6ZZX - chains A and F of the 24 polymer chains in the assembly; structure by electron microscopy, 2.70 A resolution.

Chain A:
Protein: Photosystem I P700 chlorophyll a apoprotein A1
Organism: Chlorella ohadii
Notes: EC 1.97.1.12
UniProt: W8SY74 (W8SY74_CHLSO); numbering as in UniProt (aligned over 11-751)
Sequence (741 residues; numbered 11 to 751; the number before each row is that of its first residue):
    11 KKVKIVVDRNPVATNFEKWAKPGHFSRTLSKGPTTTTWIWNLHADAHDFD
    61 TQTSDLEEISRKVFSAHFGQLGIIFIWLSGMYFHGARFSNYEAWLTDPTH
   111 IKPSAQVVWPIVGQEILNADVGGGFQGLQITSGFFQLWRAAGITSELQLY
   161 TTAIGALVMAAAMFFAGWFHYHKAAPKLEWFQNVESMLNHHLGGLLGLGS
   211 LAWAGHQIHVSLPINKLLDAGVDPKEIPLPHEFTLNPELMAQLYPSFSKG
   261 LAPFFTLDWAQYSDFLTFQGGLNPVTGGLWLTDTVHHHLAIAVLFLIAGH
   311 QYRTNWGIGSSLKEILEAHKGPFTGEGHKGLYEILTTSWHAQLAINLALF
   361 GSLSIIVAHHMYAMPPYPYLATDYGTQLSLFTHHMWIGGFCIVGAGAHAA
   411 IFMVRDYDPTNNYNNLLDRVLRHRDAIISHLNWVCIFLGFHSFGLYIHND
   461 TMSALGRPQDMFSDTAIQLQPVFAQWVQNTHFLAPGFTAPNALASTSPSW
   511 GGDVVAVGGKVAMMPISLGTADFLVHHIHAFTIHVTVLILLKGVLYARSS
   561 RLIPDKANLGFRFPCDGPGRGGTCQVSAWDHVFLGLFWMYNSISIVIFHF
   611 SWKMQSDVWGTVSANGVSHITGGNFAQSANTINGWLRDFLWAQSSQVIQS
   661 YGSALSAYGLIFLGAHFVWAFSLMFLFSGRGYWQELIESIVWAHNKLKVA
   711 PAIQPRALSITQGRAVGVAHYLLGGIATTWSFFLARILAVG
Differences from the reference sequence: conflict Ala368 (Ser in W8SY74), Ile437 (Met in W8SY74)
Bound ions: chlorophyll a Mg (4 sites), coordinated by Gln80, Gln116, Gln124, Thr498; 4Fe-4S cluster Fe: Cys575, Cys584 (shared with 2 residues of chain B)
Residues lining bound ligands:
  - 1,2-diacyl-glycerol-3-sn-phosphate (3PH): Thr24, Asn25, Phe26
  - beta-carotene (BCR), molecule 1: Ile83, Ile86, Trp87
  - beta-carotene (BCR), molecule 2: Ile84, Trp87, Leu88, Gly204, Leu205, Leu208, Gly209
  - beta-carotene (BCR), molecule 3: Phe85, Leu88, Tyr92, Thr162, Gly165, Ala166, Met169, Leu208, Leu211, Ala212
  - beta-carotene (BCR), molecule 4: Leu211, Leu261, Phe264, Phe265, Leu299, Val303, Leu306, His310, Ile318
  - beta-carotene (BCR), molecule 5: Phe264, Trp269, Val303, Ile307
  - beta-carotene (BCR), molecule 6: Leu341, Leu345, Ala351, Ile355, Ala409, Phe412, Leu427
  - beta-carotene (BCR), molecule 7: Ala358, Ser362, Ile402, Gly406, Ala409, Val547, Leu550, Leu551, Val554
  - beta-carotene (BCR), molecule 8: Asn442, Ile446, Phe450
  - beta-carotene (BCR), molecule 9: Gly674, Ala675, Phe677, Val678, Leu733, Ile736, Ala737, Trp740
  - beta-carotene (BCR), molecule 10: Trp693, Leu696, Ile697, Ile700
  - chlorophyll b (CHL): Leu157, Gln158, Thr161, Leu239, His241, Leu245
  - chlorophyll a isomer (CL0): Phe453, Tyr456, Ile538, Phe541, Thr542, Tyr600, Asn601, Ser604, Ile605, Phe608, Ile642, Trp645, Leu646, Leu650, Ser654, Ile658, Phe672, His676, Trp679, Tyr731, Gly735, Thr738, Thr739, Phe742
  - chlorophyll a (CLA), molecule 1: Val13, Lys14, Ile15, Trp190, Asn193, Ser196, His200, Thr314, Asn315, Trp316
  - chlorophyll a (CLA), molecule 2: Ile15, Val17, Phe74, Phe78, Ala172, Met173, Phe175, Ala176, Phe179, His180, Ala184, Trp190
  - chlorophyll a (CLA), molecule 3: Val22, Ala23, Thr24, Asn25, Phe26, Lys28, Trp29, His34, Lys72, Ser75, Gly79, Ile83, Phe174, Gly177, Trp178, Tyr181, His182
  - chlorophyll a (CLA), molecule 4: Trp29, His34, Phe35, Leu52, His53, Ala56, His57, Phe59, Gln62, Ala76, Gly79, Gln80, Ile83
  - chlorophyll a (CLA), molecule 5: Trp29, Pro32, Trp48, Ile49, Trp50, Leu52, His53
  - chlorophyll a (CLA), molecule 6: Thr46, Ile49, Trp50, Ile697, Ile700, Val701, His704, Val709, Pro711, Pro715, Arg716
  - chlorophyll a (CLA), molecule 7: Trp50, Phe677, Val678, Phe681, Phe685, Leu718, Gln722, Ala725, Val726, Ala729, His730, Leu733
  - chlorophyll a (CLA), molecule 8: His53, Ala54, Asp55, Ala56, His57, Asp58, His350, Leu353, Leu357, Phe400, Cys401, Val403, Gly404, Ala407, His408, Ile411, Arg415, Phe571, Arg572, Trp589, Val592, Leu596
  - chlorophyll a (CLA), molecule 9: His57, Phe59, Val73, Ala76, His77, Gln80, Leu81, Ile84, Phe85, Leu88, Trp349, His350, Gln352, Leu353, Asn356, Leu357, Phe360
  - chlorophyll a (CLA), molecule 10: His57, Gln80, Ile83, Ile84, Trp87, Leu357, Phe360, Ile397, Phe400, Cys401
  - chlorophyll a (CLA), molecule 11: Leu66, Ser70, His77, Leu188, Phe191, Val194, Met197, Leu198, His201, Leu205, Leu206, Leu322, Leu326, Tyr342, Leu345, Thr346, Thr347, Ser348, Trp349, Gln352, Ile355, Asn356, Leu359, Phe360
  - chlorophyll a (CLA), molecule 12: Phe74, His77, Phe78, Leu81, Phe85, Met169, Met173, Trp190, Phe191, Asn193, Ser196, Met197, His200, His201, Gly204, Leu205
  - chlorophyll a (CLA), molecule 13: Ile86, Trp87, Ser89, Gly90, Phe93, His94, Phe98, Gln116, Val117, Trp119, Leu167
  - chlorophyll a (CLA), molecule 14: Trp87, Met91, Ala115, Gln116, Leu138, Gln139, Ile140, Thr141, Ser142, Phe144, Ala667, Tyr668, Ile671, Trp740, Leu744
  - chlorophyll a (CLA), molecule 15: Trp87, Met91, Thr141, Ser142, Phe144, Ser389, Leu390, Thr392, His393, Trp396, Ile397, Phe400, Ile671, Ile736, Thr739, Trp740
  - chlorophyll a (CLA), molecule 16: Trp87, Leu88, Ser142, Gly143, Phe144, Leu147, Leu206, Phe360, Leu363, Ser364, Val367, Met371, Tyr377, Leu390, His393, His394, Ile397
  - chlorophyll a (CLA), molecule 17: Gln116, Val117, Val118, Trp119, Ile121, Val122, Gln124, Leu127, Leu138, Ala667, Leu670, Ile671
  - chlorophyll a (CLA), molecule 18: Leu147, Ala150, Leu206, Gly209, Ser210, Trp213, Gln217, Leu289, Leu291, Thr294, His297, His298, Ile301, Phe305, Leu363, Ile366, Val367, His370, Met371, Pro376, Tyr377
  - chlorophyll a (CLA), molecule 19: Ala151, Gly152, Ile153, Gln158, Thr161, Thr162, Gly209, Ala212, Trp213, Gly215, His216, His219, Val220, Pro240, His241, Thr244
  - chlorophyll a (CLA), molecule 20: Val168, Ala171, Ala172, Phe175
  - chlorophyll a (CLA), molecule 21: Leu198, Leu202, Leu206, Leu304, Phe305, Ala308, Gln311, Tyr312, Leu322, Ile325, Leu326, Leu359, Leu427, Val430, Leu551, Leu555
  - chlorophyll a (CLA), molecule 22: Asn199, His200, Gly203, Gly204, Leu208, Leu306, Gly309, His310, Tyr312, Arg313, Thr314, Trp316, Ile318
  - chlorophyll a (CLA), molecule 23: Leu211, Ala212, Ala214, Gly215, Ile218, His219, Phe243, Thr244, Leu245, Pro247, Phe257, Gly260, Leu261, Phe264, Tyr272, Phe275, Leu276, Leu299
  - chlorophyll a (CLA), molecule 24: Phe264, Trp269, Ala270, Tyr272, Ser273, Leu276, Thr277, Phe278, His296, Leu299, Ala300, Val303, Leu304, Ile307, Asn501
  - chlorophyll a (CLA), molecule 25: Phe264, Phe265, Leu267
  - chlorophyll a (CLA), molecule 26: Thr277, Phe278, Gly280, Gly281, Leu289, Asp293, Thr294, His296, His297, Ala300, Ile301, Leu304, His370, Met374, Thr506
  - chlorophyll a (CLA), molecule 27: Phe278, Phe497, Thr498, Ala499, Pro500, Asn501
  - chlorophyll a (CLA), molecule 28: Leu304, Leu359, Ser362, Leu363, Ile366, His369, His370, Ala373, Met374, Thr506, Ser507, Ser509, Trp510
  - chlorophyll a (CLA), molecule 29: Ile307, Ala308, His310, Gln311, Ile318, Gly319, Ser320
  - chlorophyll a (CLA), molecule 30: Gln311, Ser320, Glu324, Ile325, Ala328, His329
  - chlorophyll a (CLA), molecule 31: Ile325, Leu326, His329, His338, Leu341, Leu345, Leu426, Leu427, Val430
  - chlorophyll a (CLA), molecule 32: Ala328, His329, Lys330, Gly331, Pro332, Phe333
  - chlorophyll a (CLA), molecule 33: Phe333, Thr334, Leu426, Arg429, Val430, His433, Ile437, His440
  - chlorophyll a (CLA), molecule 34: Ser362, Ile365, Ile366, His369, Met395, Ile402, Ile543, Thr546, Val547, Leu550, Met599, Ser602, Ile603, Val606
  - chlorophyll a (CLA), molecule 35: His369, Tyr372, Phe391, Phe483, Ala484, Val487, Gln488, His491, Trp510, Ile526, Leu528, His536, His539, Ile543, Val606, His609, Phe610, Lys613
  - chlorophyll a (CLA), molecule 36: Ala436, His440, Trp443
  - chlorophyll a (CLA), molecule 37: Ile437, His440, Leu441, Val444, Ala540, Ile543, His544, Val547, Leu551
  - chlorophyll a (CLA), molecule 38: Ser439, Asn442, Trp443, Ile446
  - chlorophyll a (CLA), molecule 39: Asn442, Cys445, Ile446, Gly449, Phe450, Phe453, Gly454, Phe541, Val545, Leu548, Ile549, Leu594, Phe597, Trp598
  - chlorophyll a (CLA), molecule 40: Trp443, Ile446, Phe447, Phe450, His451
  - chlorophyll a (CLA), molecule 41: Trp443, Val444, Phe447, Leu448, Gln480, Pro481, Val482, Phe483, Ala484, Asp532, Phe533, His536, His537, Ala540, His544
  - chlorophyll a (CLA), molecule 42: Phe450, His451, Gly454, Leu455, Ile457, His458, Thr461, Met462, Arg467, Asp470, Phe472
  - chlorophyll a (CLA), molecule 43: Phe453, Ile457, Asp460, Phe541, Phe597, Trp598, Tyr600, Asn601, Ile642, Leu646, Trp679, Tyr731
  - chlorophyll a (CLA), molecule 44: Thr461, Ala464, Leu465
  - chlorophyll a (CLA), molecule 45: Trp486, Val487, Thr490, His491, Ala494, Thr498, Ala499, Thr506, Trp510
  - chlorophyll a (CLA), molecule 46: Leu646, Leu650, Trp651
  - chlorophyll a (CLA), molecule 47: Leu670, Leu673, Gly674, His676, Phe677, Trp679, Ala680, Leu683
  - chlorophyll a (CLA), molecule 48: Phe677, Ala680, Phe681, Leu683, Met684, Phe687, Ser688, Tyr692, Trp693, Leu696
  - chlorophyll a (CLA), molecule 49: Ile700, Ala703, His704, Leu707, Val709
  - chlorophyll a (CLA), molecule 50: Trp702, Ala703, Lys706, Leu707
  - phylloquinone (PQN): Trp50, Met684, Phe685, Ser688, Gly689, Arg690, Trp693, Ile697, Arg716, Ala717, Leu718, Ser719, Gly723
  - phosphatidylethanolamine (PTY), molecule 1: Thr24, Phe175, Trp178, Phe179, Lys183
  - phosphatidylethanolamine (PTY), molecule 2: Arg97, Leu157, Tyr160, Thr161, Ile164, Gly165, Val168, Met169
  - (3R)-beta,beta-caroten-3-ol (RRX): Trp119, Pro120, Ile121
  - 4Fe-4S cluster (SF4): Pro574, Cys575, Gly577, Pro578, Cys584, Ile720, Arg724

Chain F:
Protein: Psi-F
Organism: Chlorella ohadii
UniProt: A0A2P6TPV8 (A0A2P6TPV8_CHLSO); numbering as in UniProt (aligned over 318-482)
Sequence (165 residues; row label = number of the first residue in the row):
   318 DVAGLTPCSESKAFAKRKKNEVKALNKRLKNYEADSAPALALKATIARTE
   368 ARFDKYAKQGLLCGTDGLPHLIADPGLALRYGHAGDVFIPTIGFIYFAGW
   418 LGYAGSKYLQAVAATAKPIEKEIIIDVPLAWKLLWEGFGWPLRAFAEYKN
   468 GSLMEDDAKITVSPR
Differences from the reference sequence: conflict Leu346 (Met in A0A2P6TPV8), Asn348 (Lys in A0A2P6TPV8), Ala351 (Glu in A0A2P6TPV8), Asp352 (Gly in A0A2P6TPV8), Lys360 (Gln in A0A2P6TPV8), Ala364 (Asp in A0A2P6TPV8), Glu367 (Asn in A0A2P6TPV8), Ala430 (Ser in A0A2P6TPV8), Ala431 (Ser in A0A2P6TPV8), Thr432 (Met in A0A2P6TPV8), Ala433 (Thr in A0A2P6TPV8)
Cystine bridges: Cys325-Cys380
Residues lining bound ligands:
  - beta-carotene (BCR): Pro407, Phe411, Phe414, Ala415, Leu418
  - chlorophyll a (CLA), molecule 1: Tyr373, Phe414, Trp417
  - chlorophyll a (CLA), molecule 2: Ala390, Val404, Thr408, Ile412
  - chlorophyll a (CLA), molecule 3: Asp391, Pro392, Gly393, Leu394, Arg397
  - chlorophyll a (CLA), molecule 4: Pro407, Thr408, Phe411, Ile412, Ala415, Gly416, Gly419, Trp457
  - chlorophyll a (CLA), molecule 5: Ile409, Ile412, Tyr413, Trp457, Pro458, Ala461, Phe462, Tyr465, Leu470, Met471, Asp474
  - chlorophyll a (CLA), molecule 6: Trp417, Leu418, Ile440, Leu451
  - chlorophyll a (CLA), molecule 7: Leu418, Gly419, Ala421, Gly422, Ser423, Tyr425, Ile442, Ala447, Leu451
  - chlorophyll a (CLA), molecule 8: Gly422, Tyr425, Leu426, Glu439, Ile442, Ala447, Trp448, Leu451
  - chlorophyll a (CLA), molecule 9: Val444, Pro445, Trp448, Lys449, Trp452
  - chlorophyll a (CLA), molecule 10: Pro458, Leu459, Phe462
  - 9'-cis-neoxanthin (NEX; (1R,3R)-6-{(3E,5E,7E,9E,11E,13E,15E,17E)-18-[(1S,4R,6R)-4-hydroxy-2,2,6-trimethyl-7-oxabicyclo[4.1.0]hept-1-yl]-3,7,12,16-tetramethyloctadeca-1,3,5,7,9,11,13,15,17-nonaenylidene}-1,5,5-trimethylcyclohexane-1,3-diol): Pro392, Val404, Phe405, Thr408, Gly416, Tyr420, Ser423, Trp457, Ala461, Leu470
  - phosphatidylethanolamine (PTY), molecule 1: Lys372, Gln376, Leu388, Asp403, Val404, Pro407
  - phosphatidylethanolamine (PTY), molecule 2: Ile442, Asp443, Val444, Pro445

Chain A / chain F interface:
Contacting residue pairs (41; chain A residue first):
  Ala30(A) with Ile441(F)
  Pro43(A) with Ile436(F); Glu437(F); Ile440(F), hydrophobic
  Pro120(A) with Arg365(F)
  Glu125(A) with Thr362(F); Arg365(F), salt bridge
  Asn128(A) with Arg345(F)
  Asp130(A) with Arg345(F), salt bridge; Tyr349(F), hydrogen bond
  Gly134(A) with Tyr349(F); Pro355(F)
  Phe135(A) with Tyr349(F)
  Gln136(A) with Arg345(F); Tyr349(F); Pro355(F); Leu359(F)
  Trp702(A) with Asp474(F); Ile477(F); Thr478(F)
  Asn705(A) with Glu472(F); Ile477(F)
  Lys706(A) with Met471(F); Glu472(F), hydrogen bond (backbone-backbone); Asp474(F), salt bridge; Ile477(F)
  Leu707(A) with Leu470(F)
  Lys708(A) with Gln427(F), hydrogen bond (backbone-side chain); Ser469(F), hydrogen bond (side chain-backbone); Met471(F), hydrogen bond (side chain-backbone); Glu472(F)
  Val709(A) with Ser423(F); Leu426(F)
  Ala710(A) with Leu426(F)
  Pro711(A) with Leu426(F), hydrophobic; Glu439(F)
  Ala712(A) with Ile436(F), hydrophobic; Glu439(F), hydrogen bond (backbone-side chain)
  Ile713(A) with Ile436(F); Glu439(F), hydrogen bond (backbone-side chain); Ile440(F), hydrophobic
Interface residues without a listed pair, chain A (25 interface residues in all): Pro32, Lys41, Gly42, Thr44, Trp48, Glu698
Interface residues without a listed pair, chain F (24 interface residues in all): Ala358, Pro435, Ser480

In short:
25 residues of chain A face 24 of chain F across their interface; the contacts include 7 hydrogen bonds and 3
salt bridges. Polar contacts include Glu125(A)-Arg365(F), Asp130(A)-Arg345(F) and Lys706(A)-Asp474(F).
Chain A is Photosystem I P700 chlorophyll a apoprotein A1 and chain F is Psi-F, both from Chlorella ohadii;
the structure, Structure of low-light grown Chlorella ohadii Photosystem I, was determined by electron
microscopy together with 6ZZY and 7A4P from the same study.
